Entry 4FRJ (X-ray diffraction, 1.95 A resolution); this record covers chain A.

# Chain A
Molecule: Beta-secretase 1
Source organism: Homo sapiens
Notes: EC 3.4.23.46; fragment: catalytic domain
UniProtKB: P56817 (BACE1_HUMAN); residues -18 to 392 here correspond to UniProt positions 43-453 (UniProt number = residue number + 61)
Chain sequence (411 residues; row label = number of the first residue in the row; numbers below 1 keep their minus sign (Leu-18 is residue -18)):
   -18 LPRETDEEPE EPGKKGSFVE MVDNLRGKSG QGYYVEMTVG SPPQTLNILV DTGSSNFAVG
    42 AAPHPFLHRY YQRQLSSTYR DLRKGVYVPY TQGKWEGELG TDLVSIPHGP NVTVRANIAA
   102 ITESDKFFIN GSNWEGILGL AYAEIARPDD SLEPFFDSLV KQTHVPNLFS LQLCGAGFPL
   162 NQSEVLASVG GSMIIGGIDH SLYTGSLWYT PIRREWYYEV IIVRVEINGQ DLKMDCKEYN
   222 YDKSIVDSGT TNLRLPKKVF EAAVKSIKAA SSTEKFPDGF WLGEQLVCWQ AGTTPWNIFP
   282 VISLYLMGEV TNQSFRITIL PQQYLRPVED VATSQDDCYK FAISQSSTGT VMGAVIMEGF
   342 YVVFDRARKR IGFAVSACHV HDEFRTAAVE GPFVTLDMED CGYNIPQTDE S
Not modelled in the structure: -18 to -2, 158-165, 311-316, 386-392
Differences from the reference sequence: engineered mutation Lys-5 (Arg56 in P56817), Lys-4 (Arg57 in P56817)
Disulfide bonds: Cys155-Cys359, Cys217-Cys382, Cys269-Cys319
Small-molecule neighbours: DWB ((4S)-2'-(5-chloro-2-fluorophenyl)-7'-methoxyspiro[1,3-oxazole-4,9'-xanthen]-2-amine): Gly11, Gln12, Gly13, Leu30, Asp32, Gly34, Ser35, Val69, Tyr71, Gln73, Trp76, Phe108, Ile110, Trp115, Ile118, Arg128, Asp228, Ser229, Gly230, Thr231, Thr232
Curated features (UniProtKB/Swiss-Prot):
  - active site: Asp32, Asp228
  - modified residue (N6-acetyllysine): Lys65, Lys214, Lys218, Lys224, Lys238, Lys239, Lys246
  - glycosylation (N-linked (GlcNAc...) asparagine): Asn92, Asn111, Asn162, Asn293

# In short
Ligands of chain A: compound DWB. UniProt lists active-site residues Asp32 and Asp228.
Chain A is Beta-secretase 1 (Homo sapiens); the structure, Crystal structure of BACE1 in complex with
aminooxazoline xanthene 9l, was determined by X-ray diffraction, deposited together with 4FRI and 4FRK.
